Entry 3HR2 (fiber diffraction, 5.16 A resolution (low resolution: residue-level contacts below are approximate; hydrogen-bond / salt-bridge calls are withheld)); this record covers chains B and C of the 3 polymer chains in the assembly.

# Chain B
Molecule: Collagen alpha-2(I) chain
From: Rattus norvegicus
UniProtKB: P02466 (CO1A2_RAT); residues -1 to 1026 here correspond to UniProt positions 86-1113 (UniProt number = residue number + 87)
Sequence (1028 residues; row label = number of the first residue in the row; numbers below 1 keep their minus sign (Gln-1 is residue -1)):
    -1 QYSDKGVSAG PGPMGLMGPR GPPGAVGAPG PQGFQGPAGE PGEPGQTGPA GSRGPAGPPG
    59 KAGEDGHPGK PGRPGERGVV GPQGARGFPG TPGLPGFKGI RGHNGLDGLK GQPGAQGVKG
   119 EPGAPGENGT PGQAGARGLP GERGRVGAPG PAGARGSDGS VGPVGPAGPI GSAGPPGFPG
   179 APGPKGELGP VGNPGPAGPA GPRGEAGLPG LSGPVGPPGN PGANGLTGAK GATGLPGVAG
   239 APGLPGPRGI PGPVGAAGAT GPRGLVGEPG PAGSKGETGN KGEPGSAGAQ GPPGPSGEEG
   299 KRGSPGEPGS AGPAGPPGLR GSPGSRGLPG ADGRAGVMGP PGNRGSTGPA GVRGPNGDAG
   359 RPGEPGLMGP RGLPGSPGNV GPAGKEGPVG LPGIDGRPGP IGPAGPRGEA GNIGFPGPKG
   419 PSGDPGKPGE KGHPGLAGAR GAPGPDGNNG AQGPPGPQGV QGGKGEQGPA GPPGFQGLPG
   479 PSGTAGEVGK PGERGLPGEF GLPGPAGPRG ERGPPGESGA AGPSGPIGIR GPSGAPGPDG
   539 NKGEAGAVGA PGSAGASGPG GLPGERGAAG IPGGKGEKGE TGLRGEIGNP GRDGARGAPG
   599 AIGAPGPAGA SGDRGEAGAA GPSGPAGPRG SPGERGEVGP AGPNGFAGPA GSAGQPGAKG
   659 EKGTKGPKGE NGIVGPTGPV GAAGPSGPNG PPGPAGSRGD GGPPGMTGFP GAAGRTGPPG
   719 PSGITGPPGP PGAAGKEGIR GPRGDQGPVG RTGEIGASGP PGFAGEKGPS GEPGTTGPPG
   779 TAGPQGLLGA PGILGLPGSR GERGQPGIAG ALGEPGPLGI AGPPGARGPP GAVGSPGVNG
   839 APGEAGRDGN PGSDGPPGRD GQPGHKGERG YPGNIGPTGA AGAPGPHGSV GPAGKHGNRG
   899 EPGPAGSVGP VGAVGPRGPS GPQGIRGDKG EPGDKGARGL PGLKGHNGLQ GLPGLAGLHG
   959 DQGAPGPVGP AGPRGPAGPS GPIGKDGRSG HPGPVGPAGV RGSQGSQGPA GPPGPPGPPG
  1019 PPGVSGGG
Unresolved in the structure: -1 to 0
Modified residues: Pro21, Pro27, Pro39, Pro42, Pro57, Pro66, Pro72, Pro87, Pro90, Pro93, Pro111, Pro120, Pro123, Pro129, Pro138, Pro147, Pro174, Pro177, Pro180, Pro192, Pro207, Pro216, Pro234, Pro240, Pro243, Pro249, Pro267, Pro282, Pro291, Pro315, Pro321, Pro327, Pro360, Pro363, Pro372, Pro375, Pro390, Pro396, Pro414, Pro423, Pro426, Pro441, Pro453, Pro471, Pro477, Pro489, Pro501, Pro513, Pro534, Pro561, Pro570, Pro597, Pro603, Pro654, Pro708, Pro717, Pro726, Pro729, Pro771, Pro777, Pro789, Pro795, Pro804, Pro813, Pro822, Pro828, Pro834, Pro840, Pro849, Pro855, Pro861, Pro870, Pro1011, Pro1014, Pro1017 (4-hydroxyproline; HYP); Lys96, Lys117, Lys183, Lys228, Lys273, Lys657, Lys933 (5-hydroxylysine; LYZ)
Swiss-Prot annotation at these positions:
  - motif (Cell attachment site): Arg696 to Asp698, Arg741 to Asp743, Arg924 to Asp926
  - modified residue: Gln-1 (Pyrrolidone carboxylic acid), Lys3 (Allysine)

# Chain C
Molecule: Collagen alpha-1(I) chain
From: Rattus norvegicus
UniProtKB: P02454 (CO1A1_RAT); residues 1-1056 here correspond to UniProt positions 152-1207 (UniProt number = residue number + 151)
Sequence (1056 residues; numbered 1 to 1056; the number before each row is that of its first residue):
     1 QMSYGYDEKS AGVSVPGPMG PSGPRGLPGP PGAPGPQGFQ GPPGEPGEPG GSGPMGPPGP
    61 PGPPGKNGDD GEAGKPGRPG ERGPPGPQGA RGLPGTAGLP GMKGHRGFSG LDGAKGDTGP
   121 AGPKGEPGSP GENGTPGQMG PRGLPGERGR PGPPGTAGAR GNDGAVGAAG PPGPTGPTGP
   181 PGFPGAAGAK GEAGPQGARG SEGPQGVRGE PGPPGPAGAA GPAGNPGADG QPGAKGANGA
   241 PGIAGAPGFP GARGPSGPQG PSGAPGPKGT SGEPGAPGNK GDTGAKGEPG PAGVQGPPGP
   301 AGEEGKRGAR GEPGPSGLPG PPGERGGPGS RGFPGADGVA GPKGPSGERG SPGPAGPKGS
   361 PGEAGRPGEA GLPGAKGLTG SPGSPGPDGK TGPPGPAGQD GRPGPAGPPG ARGQAGVMGF
   421 PGPKGTAGEP GKAGERGVPG PPGAVGPAGK DGEAGAQGAP GPAGPAGERG EQGPAGSPGF
   481 QGLPGPAGPP GEAGKPGEQG VPGDLGAPGP SGARGERGFP GERGVQGPPG PAGPRGNNGA
   541 PGNDGAKGDT GAPGAPGSQG APGLQGMPGE RGAAGLPGPK GDRGDAGPKG ADGSPGKDGV
   601 RGLTGPIGPP GPAGAPGDKG EAGPSGPAGP TGARGAPGDR GEAGPPGPAG FAGPPGADGQ
   661 PGAKGEPGDT GVKGDAGPPG PAGPAGPPGP IGNVGAPGPK GSRGAAGPPG ATGFPGAAGR
   721 VGPPGPSGNA GPPGPPGPVG KEGGKGPRGE TGPAGRPGEV GPPGPPGPAG EKGSPGADGP
   781 AGSPGTPGPQ GIAGQRGVVG LPGQRGKRGF PGLPGPSGEP GKQGPSGASG ERGPPGPMGP
   841 PGLAGPPGES GREGSPGAEG SPGRDGAPGA KGDRGETGPA GPPGAPGAPG APGPVGPAGK
   901 NGDRGETGPA GPAGPIGPAG ARGPAGPQGP RGDKGETGEQ GDRGIKGHRG FSGLQGPPGS
   961 PGSPGEQGPS GASGPAGPRG PPGSAGSPGK DGLNGLPGPI GPPGPRGRTG DSGPAGPPGP
  1021 PGPPGPPGPP SGGYDFSFLP QPPQEKSQDG GRYYRA
Unresolved in the structure: 1055-1056
Modified residues: Pro28, Pro31, Pro34, Pro43, Pro46, Pro49, Pro61, Pro64, Pro79, Pro85, Pro94, Pro100, Pro127, Pro130, Pro136, Pro145, Pro151, Pro154, Pro172, Pro181, Pro184, Pro211, Pro214, Pro226, Pro232, Pro241, Pro247, Pro250, Pro265, Pro274, Pro277, Pro289, Pro298, Pro313, Pro319, Pro322, Pro328, Pro334, Pro352, Pro361, Pro367, Pro373, Pro382, Pro385, Pro394, Pro403, Pro409, Pro421, Pro430, Pro439, Pro442, Pro460, Pro478, Pro484, Pro490, Pro496, Pro502, Pro508, Pro520, Pro529, Pro541, Pro553, Pro556, Pro562, Pro568, Pro577, Pro610, Pro616, Pro637, Pro646, Pro655, Pro661, Pro667, Pro679, Pro688, Pro697, Pro709, Pro715, Pro724, Pro733, Pro736, Pro757, Pro763, Pro766, Pro775, Pro784, Pro802, Pro811, Pro814, Pro820, Pro835, Pro841, Pro847, Pro856, Pro862, Pro868, Pro883, Pro886, Pro889, Pro958, Pro961, Pro964, Pro982, Pro988, Pro997, Pro1002, Pro1003, Pro1018, Pro1021, Pro1024, Pro1027 (4-hydroxyproline; HYP); Lys103, Lys700, Lys934, Lys946 (5-hydroxylysine; LYZ)
Swiss-Prot annotation at these positions:
  - region: Gln1 to Pro16 (Nonhelical region (N-terminal)), Gly1025 to Asp1035 (Major antigenic determinant (of neutral salt-extracted rat skin collagen)), Ser1031 to Ala1056 (Nonhelical region (C-terminal))
  - motif (Cell attachment site): Arg583 to Asp585, Arg931 to Asp933
  - modified residue: Gln1 (Pyrrolidone carboxylic acid), Lys9 (Allysine), Ser10 (Phosphoserine), Pro28 (4-hydroxyproline), Pro31 (4-hydroxyproline), Pro34 (4-hydroxyproline), Pro43 (4-hydroxyproline), Pro46 (4-hydroxyproline), Pro49 (4-hydroxyproline), Pro64 (4-hydroxyproline), Pro79 (4-hydroxyproline), Pro85 (4-hydroxyproline), Pro94 (4-hydroxyproline), Pro100 (4-hydroxyproline), Ser109 (Phosphoserine), Pro127 (4-hydroxyproline), Pro130 (4-hydroxyproline), Pro136 (4-hydroxyproline), Pro145 (4-hydroxyproline), Pro151 (4-hydroxyproline) and 100 more in UniProt

# Interface between chain B and chain C
Contacting residue pairs - 188 pairs, chain B then chain C:
  Ser6(B) with Gly12(C)
  Gly8(B) with Ser14(C)
  Met12(B) with Gly17(C)
  Gly13(B) with Met19(C)
  Gly19(B) with Gly26(C)
  Gly31(B) with Gly38(C)
  Gly40(B) with Pro46(C); Gly47(C)
  Pro42(B) with Pro49(C)
  Gly46(B) with Gly53(C)
  Gly49(B) with Gly56(C)
  Gly52(B) with Gly59(C)
  Gly55(B) with Gly62(C)
  Pro57(B) with Gly65(C)
  Gly58(B) with Gly65(C)
  Ala60(B) with Lys66(C)
  Pro87(B) with Gly95(C)
  Pro90(B) with Thr96(C)
  Gly91(B) with Ala97(C); Gly98(C)
  Gly94(B) with Gly101(C)
  Phe95(B) with Gly101(C)
  Gly97(B) with Gly104(C)
  Pro111(B) with Gly119(C)
  Lys117(B) with Gly125(C)
  Pro120(B) with Gly128(C)
  Pro123(B) with Gly131(C)
  Gly127(B) with Gly134(C)
  Pro129(B) with Gly137(C)
  Gly130(B) with Gly137(C)
  Ala150(B) with Gly155(C)
  Gly154(B) with Gly161(C)
  Gly163(B) with Gly170(C)
  Gly175(B) with Gly182(C)
  Gly181(B) with Gly188(C)
  Gly184(B) with Lys190(C)
  Gly187(B) with Ala193(C); Gly194(C)
  Gly193(B) with Gly200(C)
  Gly196(B) with Gly203(C)
  Ala198(B) with Gly203(C)
  Gly202(B) with Arg208(C)
  Gly205(B) with Pro211(C); Gly212(C)
  Gly214(B) with Gly221(C)
  Gly217(B) with Gly224(C)
  Gly220(B) with Gly227(C)
  Gly223(B) with Gly230(C)
  Gly226(B) with Gly233(C)
  Gly229(B) with Lys235(C)
  Gly232(B) with Gly239(C)
  Gly238(B) with Gly245(C)
  Gly241(B) with Gly248(C)
  Gly244(B) with Gly251(C)
  Gly247(B) with Arg253(C)
  Gly265(B) with Ser271(C); Gly272(C)
  Pro267(B) with Pro274(C)
  Gly280(B) with Lys286(C)
  Gly286(B) with Gly293(C)
  Gln288(B) with Val294(C)
  Gly289(B) with Gln295(C)
  Pro291(B) with Gly296(C)
  Gly292(B) with Gly299(C)
  Gly295(B) with Gly302(C)
  Glu296(B) with Gly302(C)
  Glu297(B) with Glu303(C)
  Gly298(B) with Glu304(C); Gly305(C)
  Arg300(B) with Gly305(C)
  Gly307(B) with Gly314(C)
  Gly310(B) with Gly317(C)
  Ala312(B) with Gly320(C)
  Pro321(B) with Gly326(C)
  Gly325(B) with Gly332(C)
  Gly328(B) with Gly335(C)
  Ala329(B) with Gly335(C)
  Asp330(B) with Ala336(C); Asp337(C)
  Gly334(B) with Gly341(C)
  Gly337(B) with Gly344(C)
  Pro339(B) with Pro345(C)
  Gly340(B) with Ser346(C)
  Arg342(B) with Gly347(C)
  Gly349(B) with Ala355(C)
  Arg351(B) with Gly359(C)
  Gly352(B) with Gly359(C)
  Gly355(B) with Gly362(C)
  Gly358(B) with Gly365(C)
  Gly382(B) with Gly389(C)
  Glu384(B) with Lys390(C)
  Gly385(B) with Thr391(C)
  Gly409(B) with Gly416(C)
  Gly415(B) with Gly422(C)
  Gly421(B) with Gly428(C); Glu429(C)
  Gly424(B) with Gly431(C)
  His431(B) with Gly437(C)
  Ala435(B) with Gly440(C)
  Gly439(B) with Gly446(C)
  Pro441(B) with Gly449(C)
  Gly442(B) with Gly449(C)
  Gly460(B) with Gly467(C)
  Gly496(B) with Pro502(C)
  Pro501(B) with Gly506(C)
  Gly514(B) with Gly521(C)
  Lys540(B) with Ala546(C)
  Gly547(B) with Gly554(C)
  Ala552(B) with Ser558(C)
  Arg564(B) with Gly569(C)
  Gly565(B) with Arg571(C)
  Ala567(B) with Gly572(C)
  Gly568(B) with Gly575(C)
  Gly572(B) with Gly578(C)
  Lys573(B) with Gly578(C)
  Arg582(B) with Gly587(C)
  Ile585(B) with Gly590(C)
  Arg594(B) with Gly602(C)
  Gly595(B) with Arg601(C)
  Gly598(B) with Gly605(C)
  Gly601(B) with Gly608(C)
  Gly604(B) with Gly611(C)
  Gly610(B) with Gly617(C)
  Gly613(B) with Lys619(C); Gly620(C)
  Gly622(B) with Ala628(C)
  Gly634(B) with Arg640(C)
  Gly646(B) with Gly650(C)
  Ala648(B) with Gly653(C)
  Gly667(B) with Lys673(C)
  Gly685(B) with Gly692(C)
  Gly688(B) with Gly695(C)
  Gly691(B) with Pro697(C); Gly698(C)
  Gly694(B) with Gly701(C)
  Arg696(B) with Arg703(C)
  Gly697(B) with Arg703(C)
  Gly706(B) with Gly713(C)
  Pro717(B) with Pro723(C)
  Val747(B) with Gly752(C)
  Gly748(B) with Ala754(C)
  Pro777(B) with Ser783(C)
  Gly778(B) with Gly785(C)
  Gly787(B) with Gly794(C)
  Gly793(B) with Gly800(C)
  Gly796(B) with Pro802(C)
  Arg798(B) with Arg805(C)
  Gly805(B) with Gly812(C)
  Gly808(B) with Pro814(C); Gly815(C)
  Gly811(B) with Gly818(C)
  Pro822(B) with Ser829(C)
  Gly823(B) with Gly830(C)
  Gly829(B) with Gly836(C)
  Gly832(B) with Met838(C)
  Ala843(B) with Gly851(C)
  Gly850(B) with Gly857(C)
  Ser851(B) with Gly857(C)
  Asp858(B) with Gly863(C)
  Gln860(B) with Gly866(C)
  Gly865(B) with Lys871(C)
  Pro870(B) with Gly878(C)
  Gly877(B) with Gly884(C)
  His894(B) with Gly899(C)
  Gly895(B) with Asn901(C); Gly902(C)
  Asn896(B) with Gly902(C)
  Arg897(B) with Asp903(C)
  Gly898(B) with Gly905(C)
  Glu899(B) with Gly905(C)
  Pro900(B) with Glu906(C)
  Ala903(B) with Gly908(C)
  Val912(B) with Gly917(C)
  Arg915(B) with Gly920(C)
  Ala935(B) with Gly941(C)
  Arg936(B) with Gly941(C)
  Asn945(B) with Phe951(C)
  Gly946(B) with Phe951(C)
  Leu947(B) with Gly953(C)
  Gln948(B) with Leu954(C)
  Gly955(B) with Pro961(C); Gly962(C)
  Pro963(B) with Ser970(C)
  Ala975(B) with Pro982(C)
  Gly985(B) with Gly992(C)
  Pro990(B) with Leu996(C)
  Gly1006(B) with Ser1012(C)
  Gly1009(B) with Gly1016(C)
Interface residues without a listed pair, chain B (331 interface residues in all): Gly10, Met15, Gly16, Pro21, Gly25, Pro39, Gly67, Gly88, Pro93, Lys96, Gly100, Gly103, Asp105, Gly106, Gly109, Gly112, Gln114, Gly118, Gly121, Ala132, Gly139, Gly142, Val162, Gly169, Phe176, Pro177, Gly178, Lys183, Leu186, Gly190, Arg201, Glu203, Gly208, Val213, Asn218, Thr225, Lys228, Ala230, Thr231, Leu233, Ala237, Pro240, Leu242, Pro243, Arg246, Pro249, Val252, Lys279, Pro290, Lys299, Gly316, Arg318, Pro327, Ala333, Asn341, Gly364, Gly367, Pro372, Gly394, Gly406, Gly418, Gly427, Glu428, Gly430, Gln456, Gly457, Gly463, Ala468, Gly475, Ser480, Gly481, Ala483, Phe498, Gly505, Pro513, Glu515, Ser516, Gly517, Ala518, Ala519, Ser522, Gly523, Gly529, Gly538, Glu542, Pro549, Gly550, Ser551, Ser555, Gly556, Gly562, Ala566, Lys576, Glu578, Gly580, Glu584, Ile600, Ala606, Ala615, Gly619, Ser621, Ala624, Gly625, Arg627, Arg633, Asn642, Gly643, Ala645, Gly682, Ala693, Gly699, Pro702, Phe707, Pro708, Gly709, Gly733, Lys734, Pro746, Pro759, Gly772, Gly775, Leu786, Ala788, Pro804, Ile806, Leu816, Gly817, Gly820, Arg825, Ala830, Gly841, Asp846, Gly853, Pro855, Gly859, Pro861, Glu866, Arg867, Gly880, Pro882, Ala891, Gly904, Arg924, Gly934, Lys942, Gly958, Gly964, Arg972, Gly982, Gly988, Val993, Ala996, Gly997, Gln1005, Ala1008, Gly1012
Interface residues without a listed pair, chain C (327 interface residues in all): Val15, Pro16, Gly23, Arg25, Leu27, Gly32, Gly50, Met55, Pro58, Gly74, Leu93, Leu99, Pro100, Met102, Gly107, Ser109, Gly110, Leu111, Gly113, Gly116, Gly140, Gly146, Gly149, Gly167, Gly176, Gly185, Ala189, Gln196, Glu202, Gly209, Pro214, Gly215, Ala219, Ala220, Pro226, Ala228, Ala234, Gly236, Ile243, Ala246, Phe249, Ser256, Gly257, Ala285, Ala301, Gly323, Glu324, Phe333, Gly338, Glu348, Gly371, Gly374, Leu378, Thr379, Asp400, Gly413, Gly425, Lys432, Ala433, Gly434, Gly461, Arg469, Gly473, Pro474, Gly482, Ala487, Gly491, Asp504, Gly512, Glu522, Gly524, Val525, Gln526, Gly527, Gly530, Arg535, Gly545, Lys547, Gly548, Ala555, Gly557, Gly563, Pro568, Glu570, Ala573, Asp582, Gly584, Ala586, Ala591, Pro610, Gly614, Ala622, Gly626, Gly629, Thr631, Ala633, Asp639, Gly647, Pro648, Gly689, Ile691, Lys700, Ala705, Ala706, Gly707, Phe714, Gly716, Val739, Gly740, Thr751, Pro753, Pro765, Gly779, Gly782, Ile792, Gly803, Gln804, Gly806, Pro811, Gly821, Gly824, Gly827, Gly833, Pro835, Gly839, Gly848, Arg852, Gly860, Ser861, Asp865, Gly872, Ala885, Gly887, Gly890, Pro897, Ala898, Lys900, Arg904, Gly911, Pro930, Glu939, His948, Gly950, Ser952, Gln955, Gly965, Pro978, Gly989, Gly995, Gly998, Pro1002, Pro1003, Asp1011, Gly1013, Gly1019

# Summary
Chain B and chain C form an interface of 331 and 327 residues respectively.
Here chain B is Collagen alpha-2(I) chain and chain C is Collagen alpha-1(I) chain, both from Rattus
norvegicus. Entry 3HR2 (Low resolution, molecular envelope structure of type I collagen in situ) was
determined by fiber diffraction together with 3HQV from the same study.
